3RYH - chains B and C of the 5 polymer chains in the assembly; structure by X-ray diffraction, 2.80 A resolution.

== Chain B ==
Molecule: Tubulin beta chain
Organism: Ovis aries
UniProtKB: D0VWY9 (D0VWY9_SHEEP); the author numbering skips numbers that UniProt does not, so the offset changes along the chain: 1-44 = UniProt 1-44; 47-360 = UniProt 45-358; 369-455 = UniProt 359-445
Chain sequence (445 residues; numbered 1 to 455; 10 numbers in that range are skipped by the numbering (no residue carries them; nothing is unmodelled there); the number before each row is that of its first residue):
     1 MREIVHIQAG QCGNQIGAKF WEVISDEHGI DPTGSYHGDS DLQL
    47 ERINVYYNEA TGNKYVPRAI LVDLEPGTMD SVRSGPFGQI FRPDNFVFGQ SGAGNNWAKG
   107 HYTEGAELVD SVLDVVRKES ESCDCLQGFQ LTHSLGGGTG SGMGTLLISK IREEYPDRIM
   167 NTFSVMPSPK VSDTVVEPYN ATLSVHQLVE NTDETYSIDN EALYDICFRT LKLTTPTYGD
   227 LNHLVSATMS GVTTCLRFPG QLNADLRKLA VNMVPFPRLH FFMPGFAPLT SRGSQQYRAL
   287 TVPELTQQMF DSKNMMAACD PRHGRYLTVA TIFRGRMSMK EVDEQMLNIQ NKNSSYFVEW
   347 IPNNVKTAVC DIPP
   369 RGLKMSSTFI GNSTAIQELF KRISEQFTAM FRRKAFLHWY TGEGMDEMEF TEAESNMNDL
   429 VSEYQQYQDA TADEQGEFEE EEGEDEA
Unresolved in the structure: 443-455
Ligand contacts: phosphomethylphosphonic acid guanylate ester (G2P): Ala9, Gly10, Gln11, Cys12, Gln15, Ile16, Asp69, Gly98, Ala99, Gly100, Asn101, Asn102, Ser140, Gly142, Gly143, Gly144, Thr145, Gly146, Val171, Pro173, Val177, Ser178, Asp179, Glu183, Asn206, Leu209, Tyr224, Leu227, Asn228, Val231

== Chain C ==
Molecule: Tubulin alpha chain
Organism: Ovis aries
UniProtKB: D0VWZ0 (D0VWZ0_SHEEP); residues 1-451 here = UniProt positions 1-451
Chain sequence (451 residues; numbered 1 to 451; the number before each row is that of its first residue):
     1 MRECISIHVG QAGVQIGNAC WELYCLEHGI QPDGQMPSDK TIGGGDDSFN TFFSETGAGK
    61 HVPRAVFVDL EPTVIDEVRT GTYRQLFHPE QLITGKEDAA NNYARGHYTI GKEIIDLVLD
   121 RIRKLADQCT GLQGFLVFHS FGGGTGSGFT SLLMERLSVD YGKKSKLEFS IYPAPQVSTA
   181 VVEPYNSILT THTTLEHSDC AFMVDNEAIY DICRRNLDIE RPTYTNLNRL ISQIVSSITA
   241 SLRFDGALNV DLTEFQTNLV PYPRIHFPLA TYAPVISAEK AYHEQLSVAE ITNACFEPAN
   301 QMVKCDPRHG KYMACCLLYR GDVVPKDVNA AIATIKTKRS IQFVDWCPTG FKVGINYQPP
   361 TVVPGGDLAK VQRAVCMLSN TTAIAEAWAR LDHKFDLMYA KRAFVHWYVG EGMEEGEFSE
   421 AREDMAALEK DYEEVGVDSV EGEGEEEGEE Y
Unresolved in the structure: 38-45, 441-451
Ligand contacts: GTP (guanosine-5'-triphosphate): Gly10, Gln11, Ala12, Gln15, Ile16, Asp69, Asp98, Ala99, Ala100, Asn101, Ser140, Gly142, Gly143, Gly144, Thr145, Gly146, Ile171, Pro173, Val177, Ser178, Thr179, Glu183, Asn206, Tyr224, Leu227, Asn228, Ile231

== Chain B / chain C interface ==
Contacting residue pairs (53):
  Pro72(B) with Arg2(C)
  Gln96(B) with Met1(C); Arg2(C), hydrogen bond (backbone-side chain)
  Gly100(B) with Thr253(C); Glu254(C); Thr257(C), hydrogen bond (backbone-side chain)
  Asn101(B) with Glu254(C); Asn258(C); Lys352(C)
  Lys105(B) with Thr253(C)
  Pro175(B) with Lys336(C), hydrogen bond (backbone-side chain); Pro348(C); Thr349(C)
  Ser178(B) with Thr349(C)
  Asp179(B) with Lys352(C), hydrogen bond (backbone-side chain)
  Thr180(B) with Asn258(C), hydrogen bond
  Val181(B) with Asn258(C), hydrogen bond (backbone-side chain); Cys347(C), hydrophobic; Thr349(C); Gly350(C)
  Thr221(B) with Lys326(C); Asn329(C); Ala330(C)
  Thr223(B) with Lys326(C)
  Gln394(B) with Pro348(C)
  Ala397(B) with Asp345(C); Trp346(C)
  Met398(B) with Trp346(C); Pro348(C)
  Arg400(B) with Val440(C)
  Arg401(B) with Tyr262(C), hydrogen bond (backbone-side chain); Asp345(C), salt bridge; Trp346(C); Glu434(C), hydrogen bond (side chain-backbone); Val435(C); Val437(C), hydrogen bond (side chain-backbone); Asp438(C); Ser439(C)
  Lys402(B) with Tyr262(C)
  Ala403(B) with Pro261(C); Tyr262(C); Trp346(C), hydrophobic
  Phe404(B) with Thr257(C); Val260(C); Pro261(C), hydrogen bond (backbone-backbone); Trp346(C), hydrophobic
  His406(B) with Val260(C); Pro261(C), hydrogen bond (side chain-backbone); Tyr262(C); Pro263(C)
  Trp407(B) with Gln256(C), hydrogen bond (side chain-backbone); Thr257(C); Val260(C), hydrogen bond (side chain-backbone)
Interface residues without a listed pair, chain B (30 interface residues in all): Gly98, Ala99, Asn102, Lys176, Val182, Pro184, Pro222, Leu405
Interface residues without a listed pair, chain C (33 interface residues in all): Asp199, Asp251, Leu259, Met313, Phe351

== Overview ==
30 residues of chain B and 33 residues of chain C are in contact, with 13 hydrogen bonds and 1 salt bridge.
Polar pairs include Arg401(B)-Asp345(C), Gln96(B)-Arg2(C) and Gly100(B)-Thr257(C). Ligands of chain B:
phosphomethylphosphonic acid guanylate ester. Ligands of chain C: GTP.
Here chain B is Tubulin beta chain and chain C is Tubulin alpha chain, both from Ovis aries. Entry 3RYH
(GMPCPP-Tubulin: RB3 Stathmin-like domain complex) was determined by X-ray diffraction together with 3RYC,
3RYF and 3RYI from the same study.
